Entry 6FQ6 (electron microscopy, 4.00 A resolution); this record covers chains E and J of the 10 polymer chains in the assembly.

Chain E:
Molecule: histone H3
From: Xenopus laevis
Chain sequence (98 residues; each row starts with the number of its first residue):
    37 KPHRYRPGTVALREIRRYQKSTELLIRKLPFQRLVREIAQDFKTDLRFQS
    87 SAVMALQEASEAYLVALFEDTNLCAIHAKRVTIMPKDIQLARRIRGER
Unresolved in the structure: 133-134

Chain J:
Molecule: 147-nt DNA strand
From: synthetic construct
Sequence (147 nucleotides; row label = number of the first residue in the row; numbers below 1 keep their minus sign (DC-73 is residue -73)):
   -73 CTGGAGAATCCCGGTGCCGAGGCCGCTCAATTGGTCGTAGACAGCTCTAG
   -23 CACCGCTTAAACGCACGTACGCGCTGTCCCCCGCGTTTTAACCGCCAAGG
    27 GGATTACTCCCTAGTCTCCAGGCACGTGTCAGATATATACATCCTGT

How chain E and chain J interact:
Pairs across the interface - 24 pairs, chain E then chain J:
  Lys37(E) - DG72(J)  salt bridge to the phosphate
  Arg40(E) - DA-9(J)  base contact
  Arg40(E) - DC-8(J)  hydrogen bond to the base
  Tyr41(E) - DC70(J)  phosphate contact
  Arg42(E) - DC70(J)  hydrogen bond to the phosphate
  Arg42(E) - DT71(J)  salt bridge to the phosphate
  Pro43(E) - DT-6(J)  sugar contact
  Pro43(E) - DA-5(J)  phosphate contact
  Thr45(E) - DC69(J)  sugar contact
  Thr45(E) - DC70(J)  hydrogen bond to the phosphate
  Arg63(E) - DA-14(J)  salt bridge to the phosphate
  Arg63(E) - DA-13(J)  phosphate contact
  Arg72(E) - DC-23(J)  salt bridge to the phosphate
  Arg83(E) - DC-23(J)  phosphate contact
  Phe84(E) - DG-24(J)  sugar contact
  Phe84(E) - DC-23(J)  hydrogen bond to the phosphate
  Ser86(E) - DG-24(J)  phosphate contact
  Arg116(E) - DG-3(J)  phosphate contact
  Arg116(E) - DC-2(J)  salt bridge to the phosphate
  Val117(E) - DC-4(J)  phosphate contact
  Val117(E) - DG-3(J)  hydrogen bond to the phosphate
  Thr118(E) - DC-4(J)  hydrogen bond to the phosphate
  Thr118(E) - DG-3(J)  hydrogen bond to the phosphate
  Met120(E) - DC-2(J)  phosphate contact
Interface residues without a listed pair, chain E (17 interface residues in all): Gln68, Leu82
Interface residues without a listed pair, chain J (16 interface residues in all): DA-15

Summary:
The interface between chain E and chain J involves 17 residues on one side and 16 on the other, with 7
hydrogen bonds and 5 salt bridges. Polar pairs include Arg40(E)-DC-8(J), Arg42(E)-DC70(J) and
Thr45(E)-DC70(J).
Here chain E is histone H3 (Xenopus laevis) and chain J is a 147-nt DNA strand (synthetic construct). Entry
6FQ6 (Class 2 : distorted nucleosome) was determined by electron microscopy (same publication as 6FQ5 and
6FQ8).
